Entry 3SG7 (X-ray diffraction, 1.90 A resolution); this record covers chain A.

Chain A:
Molecule: Myosin light chain kinase, Green fluorescent protein, Calmodulin-1 chimera
From: Gallus gallus
UniProtKB: chimeric construct of Q6LDG3, P42212, P0DP29: residues 40-58 from Q6LDG3 (Q6LDG3_CHICK) positions 37-55 (UniProt number = residue number - 3); residues 61-150 from P42212 positions 149-238 (UniProt number = residue number + 88); residues 159-301 from P42212 positions 2-144 (UniProt number = residue number - 157); residues 304-450 from P0DP29 positions 3-149 (UniProt number = residue number - 301)
Chain sequence (448 residues; numbered 1 to 450; 2 numbers in that range are skipped by the numbering (no residue carries them; nothing is unmodelled there); the number before each row is that of its first residue):
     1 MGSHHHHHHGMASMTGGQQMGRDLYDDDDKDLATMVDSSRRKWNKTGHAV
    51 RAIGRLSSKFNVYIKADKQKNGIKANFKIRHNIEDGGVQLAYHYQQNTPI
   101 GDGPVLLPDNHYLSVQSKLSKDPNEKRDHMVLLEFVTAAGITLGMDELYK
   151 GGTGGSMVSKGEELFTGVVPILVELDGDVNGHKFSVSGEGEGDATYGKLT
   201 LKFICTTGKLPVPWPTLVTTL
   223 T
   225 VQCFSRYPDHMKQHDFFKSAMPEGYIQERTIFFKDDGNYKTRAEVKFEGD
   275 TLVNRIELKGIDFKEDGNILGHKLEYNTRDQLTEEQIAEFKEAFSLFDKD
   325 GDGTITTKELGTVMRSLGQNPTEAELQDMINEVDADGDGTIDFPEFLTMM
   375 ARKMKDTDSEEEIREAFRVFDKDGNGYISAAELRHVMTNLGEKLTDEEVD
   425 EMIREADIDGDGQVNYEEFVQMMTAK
Unresolved in the structure: 1-36, 148-158, 449-450
Differences from the reference sequence: expression tag (1-39); engineered mutation Asn44 (Gln41 in Q6LDG3), Lys65 (Met153 in P42212), Ala75 (Val163 in P42212), Gly87 (Ser175 in P42212), Tyr92 (Asp180 in P42212), Val115 (Thr203 in P42212), Lys118 (Ala206 in P42212), Leu143 (His231 in P42212), Leu221 (Phe64 in P42212), Ile250 (Val93 in P42212), Asp362 (Asn61 in P0DP29); linker (59-60, 151-158, 302-303); chromophore (223)
Modified residues: Thr223 (chromophore; CRO)
Covalent attachments: covalent link Leu221-Thr223; covalent link Thr223-Val225
Ion coordination: Ca2+ site 1: Asp322, Asp324, Asp326, Thr328, Glu333; Ca2+ site 2: Asp358, Asp360, Asp362, Thr364, Glu369; Ca2+ site 3: Asp395, Asp397, Asn399, Tyr401, Glu406; Ca2+ site 4: Asp431, Asp433, Asp435, Gln437, Glu442
Swiss-Prot annotation at these positions:
  - binding site (Ca(2+)): Asp322, Asp324, Asp326, Thr328, Glu333, Asp358, Asp360, Thr364, Glu369, Asp395, Asp397, Asn399, Tyr401, Glu406, Asp431, Asp433, Asp435, Gln437, Glu442
  - modified residue: Lys323 (N6-acetyllysine), Thr346 (Phosphothreonine), Ser383 (Phosphoserine), Lys396 (N6-acetyllysine), Tyr401 (Phosphotyrosine), Ser403 (Phosphoserine), Thr412 (Phosphothreonine), Lys417 (N6,N6,N6-trimethyllysine), Tyr440 (Phosphotyrosine)
  - cross-link: Lys323 (Glycyl lysine isopeptide (Lys-Gly) (interchain with G-Cter in SUMO2))
Reported in the primary citation:
  - mutagenesis - A52V (2-fold), D380Y, R392G (Kd = 190 nm): increased binding to Ca2+
  - mutagenesis - T302L/R303P (730 +/- 18 nm): decreased binding to Ca2+

Summary:
Asp322, Asp324, Asp326, Thr328 and Glu333 coordinate Ca2+ site 1. Asp358, Asp360, Asp362, Thr364 and Glu369
form the Ca2+ site 2. Curated annotation (UniProt) lists 19 Ca2+-binding residues. The paper reports that
A52V, D380Y and R392G increase binding to Ca2+; T302L/R303P reduce binding to Ca2+.
Chain A is Myosin light chain kinase, Green fluorescent protein, Calmodulin-1 chimera (Gallus gallus); the
structure, Crystal Structure of GCaMP3-KF(linker 1), was determined by X-ray diffraction, deposited together
with 3SG2, 3SG3, 3SG4, 3SG5 and 3SG6.
